4TVX - chains N and M of the 12 polymer chains in the assembly; structure by X-ray diffraction, 3.24 A resolution.

== Chain N ==
Molecule: CRISPR system Cascade subunit CasC
Organism: Escherichia coli
UniProt: Q46899 (CASC_ECOLI); numbering as in UniProt (aligned over 1-363)
Chain sequence (363 residues; each row starts with the number of its first residue):
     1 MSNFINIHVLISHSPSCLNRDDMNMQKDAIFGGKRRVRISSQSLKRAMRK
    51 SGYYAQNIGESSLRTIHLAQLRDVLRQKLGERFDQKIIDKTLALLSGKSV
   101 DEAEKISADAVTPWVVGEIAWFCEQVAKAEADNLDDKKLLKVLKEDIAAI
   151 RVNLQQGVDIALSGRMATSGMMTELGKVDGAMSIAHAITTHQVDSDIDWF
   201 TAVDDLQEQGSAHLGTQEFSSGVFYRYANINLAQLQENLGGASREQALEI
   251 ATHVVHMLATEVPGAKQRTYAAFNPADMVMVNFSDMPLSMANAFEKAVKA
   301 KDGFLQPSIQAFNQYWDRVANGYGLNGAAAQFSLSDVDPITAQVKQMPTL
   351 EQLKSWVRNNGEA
Disordered / not traced: 1, 103, 214-215, 363

== Chain M ==
Molecule: CRISPR system Cascade subunit CasE
Organism: Escherichia coli
Notes: EC 3.1.-.-
UniProt: Q46897 (CAS6_ECOLI); residues 1-199 here = UniProt positions 1-199
Chain sequence (199 residues; each row starts with the number of its first residue):
     1 MYLSKVIIARAWSRDLYQLHQGLWHLFPNRPDAARDFLFHVEKRNTPEGC
    51 HVLLQSAQMPVSTAVATVIKTKQVEFQLQVGVPLYFRLRANPIKTILDNQ
   101 KRLDSKGNIKRCRVPLIKEAEQIAWLQRKLGNAARVEDVHPISERPQYFS
   151 GDGKSGKIQTVCFEGVLTINDAPALIDLVQQGIGPAKSMGCGLLSLAPL
Disordered / not traced: 29-32
UniProt features mapped onto this chain:
  - mutagenesis: His20 (H20A: Loss of pre-crRNA cleavage)

== How chain N and chain M interact ==
Pairs across the interface (47):
  Ser14(N) - Asp138(M)  hydrogen bond
  Pro15(N) - Asp138(M)
  Ser16(N) - His140(M)  hydrogen bond (backbone-side chain)
  Cys17(N) - Glu119(M)  hydrogen bond
  Cys17(N) - Val139(M)
  Cys17(N) - His140(M)
  Cys17(N) - Pro141(M)
  Arg20(N) - Glu119(M)  salt bridge
  Arg20(N) - His140(M)
  Met23(N) - Ile142(M)
  Met23(N) - Ser143(M)
  Asn24(N) - His140(M)  hydrogen bond (backbone-side chain)
  Asn24(N) - Ile142(M)
  Asn24(N) - Ser143(M)
  Met25(N) - Ile142(M)  hydrophobic
  Met25(N) - Glu164(M)
  Gln26(N) - His140(M)
  Asp194(N) - Tyr85(M)  hydrogen bond
  Trp199(N) - Tyr85(M)
  Trp199(N) - Phe86(M)
  Trp199(N) - Arg87(M)
  Trp199(N) - Ser195(M)
  Trp199(N) - Leu196(M)
  Trp199(N) - Ala197(M)  hydrophobic
  Phe200(N) - Leu3(M)
  Phe200(N) - Ser4(M)
  Phe200(N) - Lys5(M)
  Phe200(N) - Lys70(M)
  Phe200(N) - Lys72(M)  hydrogen bond (backbone-side chain)
  Ala202(N) - Ala197(M)  hydrophobic
  Ala202(N) - Pro198(M)
  Val203(N) - Val74(M)  hydrophobic
  Val203(N) - Leu196(M)
  Asp204(N) - Lys72(M)  salt bridge
  Asp205(N) - Pro198(M)
  Leu206(N) - Gln77(M)
  Leu206(N) - Leu84(M)  hydrophobic
  Leu206(N) - Pro198(M)
  Gln207(N) - Glu75(M)
  Gln209(N) - Gln77(M)
  Ala212(N) - Gln79(M)
  Gln217(N) - Leu199(M)
  Glu218(N) - Leu199(M)
  Phe219(N) - Pro83(M)  hydrophobic
  Phe219(N) - Glu137(M)
  Phe219(N) - Val166(M)  hydrophobic
  Phe219(N) - Leu199(M)  hydrophobic
Other interface residues (no listed pair), chain N (28 interface residues in all): Asp22, Ile197, Thr201, Glu208, His213
Other interface residues (no listed pair), chain M (35 interface residues in all): Leu53, Thr71, Phe76, Leu78, Val82, Arg145

== In short ==
Chain N and chain M form an interface of 28 and 35 residues respectively; the contacts include 6 hydrogen
bonds and 2 salt bridges. Polar pairs include Arg20(N)-Glu119(M), Asp204(N)-Lys72(M) and Ser14(N)-Asp138(M).
UniProt lists one mutagenesis site on chain M.
Chain N is CRISPR system Cascade subunit CasC and chain M is CRISPR system Cascade subunit CasE, both from
Escherichia coli; the structure, Crystal structure of the E. coli CRISPR RNA-guided surveillance complex,
Cascade, was determined by X-ray diffraction.
